PDB entry 6K15 | electron microscopy, 3.40 A resolution | chains A and X of the 13 polymer chains in the assembly

== Chain A ==
Protein: Chromatin structure-remodeling complex protein RSC58
Source organism: Saccharomyces cerevisiae S288C
UniProtKB: Q07979 (RSC58_YEAST); numbering as in UniProt (aligned over 1-502)
Sequence (502 residues; each row starts with the number of its first residue):
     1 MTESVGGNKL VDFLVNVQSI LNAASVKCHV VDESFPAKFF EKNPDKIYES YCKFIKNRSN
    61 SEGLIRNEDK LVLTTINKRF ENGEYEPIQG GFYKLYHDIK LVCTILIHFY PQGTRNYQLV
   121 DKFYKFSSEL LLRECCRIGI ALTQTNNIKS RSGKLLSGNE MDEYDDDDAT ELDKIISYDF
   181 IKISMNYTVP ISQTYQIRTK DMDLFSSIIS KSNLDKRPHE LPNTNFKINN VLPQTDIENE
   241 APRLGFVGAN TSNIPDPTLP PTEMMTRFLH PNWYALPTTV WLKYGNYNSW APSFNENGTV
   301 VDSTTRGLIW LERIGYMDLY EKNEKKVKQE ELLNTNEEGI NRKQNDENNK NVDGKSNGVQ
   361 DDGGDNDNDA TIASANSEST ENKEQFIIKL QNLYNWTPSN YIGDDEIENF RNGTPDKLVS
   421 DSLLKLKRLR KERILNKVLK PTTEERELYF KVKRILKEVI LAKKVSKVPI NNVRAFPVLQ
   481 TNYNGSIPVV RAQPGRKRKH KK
Unresolved in the structure: 1-8, 59-73, 139-168, 315-387, 492-502

== Chain X ==
Protein: Chromatin structure-remodeling complex subunit RSC4
Source organism: Saccharomyces cerevisiae S288C
UniProtKB: Q02206 (RSC4_YEAST); numbering as in UniProt (aligned over 1-625)
Sequence (625 residues; each row starts with the number of its first residue):
     1 MVVKKRKLAT EAGGSDERPK YLPGKHPKNQ EKTPHVDYNA PLNPKSELFL DDWHIPKFNR
    61 FISFTLDVLI DKYKDIFKDF IKLPSRKFHP QYYYKIQQPM SINEIKSRDY EYEDGPSNFL
   121 LDVELLTKNC QAYNEYDSLI VKNSMQVVML IEFEVLKAKN LKRNYLINSE VKAKLLHYLN
   181 KLVDATEKKI NQALLGASSP KNLDDKVKLS EPFMELVDKD ELPEYYEIVH SPMALSIVKQ
   241 NLEIGQYSKI YDFIIDMLLV FQNAHIFNDP SALIYKDATT LTNYFNYLIQ KEFFPELQDL
   301 NERGEINLEF DKFEFENYLA IGGGGPAAAG ALAISALDND IEPESNREDL IDQADYDFNH
   361 FEGLGNGYNR SLLTEDYLLN PNNFKKLIAK PETVQSEVKN ERSTTSDIEK TNSLESEHLK
   421 IPKYNVIKSM QKEMQSLSEQ HTMEYKPYKL IQQIYIFSSK NLYSQATKPL LGSRPSCNQN
   481 WVEYIFNGNE LSQNENAFSF MLQPMQTFLT LQSHLTSSLK DTETLLTINK EPVKSRTSNV
   541 NSNLSQPQQQ ENDVIGNDTK QDIENLTIGG GNNNDIVGND NDKRNNITEI FDIRLSEGLN
   601 HLMFRCEDKI SHETEFMNFW INVLP
Unresolved in the structure: 1-363, 391-428, 450-477, 538-586
UniProt features mapped onto this chain:
  - modified residue (Phosphoserine): Ser199, Ser545

== How chain A and chain X interact ==
Contacting residue pairs (63; chain A residue first):
  Thr170(A) - Leu379(X)
  Thr170(A) - Glu483(X)  hydrogen bond
  Glu171(A) - Leu379(X)
  Leu172(A) - Asn380(X)
  Leu172(A) - Lys446(X)
  Leu172(A) - Glu483(X)
  Ile175(A) - Asn382(X)
  Ile175(A) - Lys385(X)
  Ile176(A) - Lys385(X)
  Ile176(A) - Lys446(X)
  Asp179(A) - Lys385(X)  salt bridge
  Phe180(A) - Ser429(X)
  Ile181(A) - Ser429(X)
  Lys182(A) - Gln431(X)
  Ile183(A) - Met430(X)
  Ile183(A) - Gln431(X)  hydrogen bond (backbone-backbone)
  Ser184(A) - Gln431(X)
  Met185(A) - Gln431(X)
  Met185(A) - Lys432(X)
  Met185(A) - Glu433(X)
  Asn186(A) - Glu433(X)
  Tyr187(A) - Met434(X)  hydrogen bond
  Tyr187(A) - Gln435(X)  hydrogen bond (backbone-backbone)
  Thr188(A) - Gln435(X)
  Val189(A) - Met434(X)  hydrophobic
  Val189(A) - Gln435(X)
  Val189(A) - Ser436(X)
  Val189(A) - Leu437(X)  hydrogen bond (backbone-backbone)
  Pro190(A) - Leu437(X)  hydrophobic
  Ile191(A) - Ser436(X)
  Ile191(A) - Ser438(X)
  Ile191(A) - His441(X)
  Gln193(A) - Glu495(X)  hydrogen bond
  Gln196(A) - Trp620(X)
  Asp203(A) - Trp620(X)
  Phe205(A) - Leu599(X)  hydrophobic
  Phe205(A) - Trp620(X)  hydrophobic
  Arg217(A) - Leu364(X)
  Pro218(A) - Leu364(X)  hydrophobic
  His219(A) - Leu364(X)
  His219(A) - Glu495(X)  salt bridge
  Ile228(A) - Asn494(X)
  Ile228(A) - Glu495(X)
  Ile228(A) - Ala497(X)
  Asn229(A) - Ala497(X)
  Asn229(A) - Trp620(X)
  Asn230(A) - Glu495(X)
  Asn230(A) - Ala497(X)  hydrogen bond (backbone-backbone)
  Asn230(A) - Phe498(X)
  Asn230(A) - Ser499(X)  hydrogen bond (backbone-backbone)
  Val231(A) - Ser499(X)
  Leu232(A) - Ser436(X)
  Leu232(A) - His441(X)
  Leu232(A) - Ser499(X)  hydrogen bond (backbone-backbone)
  Gln234(A) - Met501(X)
  Thr235(A) - Tyr445(X)  hydrogen bond (backbone-side chain)
  Asp236(A) - Tyr445(X)
  Asp236(A) - Gln503(X)
  Asn239(A) - Gln503(X)
  Asn484(A) - Leu624(X)
  Ser486(A) - Asn622(X)  hydrogen bond (backbone-side chain)
  Pro488(A) - Gly598(X)
  Pro488(A) - Leu599(X)  hydrophobic
Interface residues without a listed pair, chain A (43 interface residues in all): Ala169, Lys216, Pro233, Ile237, Gly485, Val489
Interface residues without a listed pair, chain X (41 interface residues in all): Tyr377, Met443, Asn478, Trp481, Tyr484, Phe486, Asn496, Phe500, Glu597, Pro625

== Summary ==
43 residues of chain A face 41 of chain X across their interface, with 11 hydrogen bonds and 2 salt bridges.
Among the polar pairs are Asp179(A)-Lys385(X), His219(A)-Glu495(X) and Thr170(A)-Glu483(X).
Chain A is Chromatin structure-remodeling complex protein RSC58 and chain X is Chromatin structure-remodeling
complex subunit RSC4, both from Saccharomyces cerevisiae S288C; the structure, RSC substrate-recruitment
module, was determined by electron microscopy together with 6KW3 and 6KW4 from the same study.
